8RBQ - chains E and D of the 7 polymer chains in the assembly; structure by electron microscopy, 3.32 A resolution.

[Chain E]
Protein: Ion-translocating oxidoreductase complex subunit E
From: Azotobacter vinelandii DJ
Notes: EC 7.-.-.-
UniProtKB: Q9F5Y1 (RNFE_AZOVD); residue numbers follow UniProt; this construct covers 1-238
Chain sequence (238 residues; numbered 1 to 238; the number before each row is that of its first residue):
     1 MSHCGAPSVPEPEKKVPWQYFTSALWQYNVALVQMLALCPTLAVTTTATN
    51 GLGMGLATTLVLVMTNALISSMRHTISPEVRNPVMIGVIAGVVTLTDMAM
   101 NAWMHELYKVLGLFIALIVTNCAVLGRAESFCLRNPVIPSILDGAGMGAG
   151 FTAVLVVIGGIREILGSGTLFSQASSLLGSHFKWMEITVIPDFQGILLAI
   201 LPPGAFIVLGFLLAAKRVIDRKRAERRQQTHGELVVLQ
Not modelled in the structure: 1-15, 229-238
Metal / ion sites: 2Fe-2S cluster Fe: C39, C122 (shared with 2 residues of chain A)
Residues lining bound ligands:
  - 2Fe-2S cluster (FES): A37, L38, C39, T120, N121, C122
  - phosphatidylethanolamine (PTY): I161, L165, I196, I207, V208, F211, L212, A215, V218, R221

[Chain D]
Protein: Ion-translocating oxidoreductase complex subunit D
From: Azotobacter vinelandii DJ
Notes: EC 7.-.-.-
UniProtKB: C1DMA5 (C1DMA5_AZOVD); residues 1-366 here = UniProt positions 1-366
Chain sequence (366 residues; row label = number of the first residue in the row):
     1 MSTISVAAGPFAHDRSSVNRIMLDVCLALTPATLFGLVMFGWPAINLWLV
    51 TCVSALAIEAACLRLLGQPMRRLLDGSALLTGWLLAISLPPWAPWWIGVG
   101 GSLFAIGIGKQLYGGIGQNPFNPAMLARVALLIAFPLQMTTWALPHPLFS
   151 SSAPGFFDSLAITFAGAPLADGMTGATALGNLKTELTLNRTAQEILEGGF
   201 STISALFGSTPGSLGETSELLLLVGGVWLVLRRIIHWEIPVAILASVFVM
   251 ATLAYLINPERYAGGLYQLTSGGLILCAFFIATDPVTSPISRVGRLIFGV
   301 GCGVLIYVIRTWGSFPEAAAFAVLFMNALTPLIDRYWRPRAYGRNVRGKP
   351 LVAAKWTSQVKEVDKV
Not modelled in the structure: 1-4, 169-212, 354-366
Residues lining bound ligands:
  - FMN (flavin mononucleotide): L132, I133, P136, F315
  - phosphatidylethanolamine (PTY), molecule 1: C62, L65, L66, L103, G107, I108, Q111, L112
  - phosphatidylethanolamine (PTY), molecule 2: L223, V227, V230, L231, W237, V241, L244, F248, L269, T270, F279
  - riboflavin (RBF): I21, M22, V25, S77, L80, T81, L84, K110, G115, I116, G117, N119, N122, P123, A124, I235, F280, I281, T283, D284, P285, V286

[How chain E and chain D interact]
Residue-residue contacts (6; chain E residue first):
  I196(E) - A134(D)  hydrophobic
  L197(E) - A134(D)
  L198(E) - I133(D)  hydrophobic
  L198(E) - A134(D)  hydrophobic
  L201(E) - I133(D)  hydrophobic
  F211(E) - L112(D)  hydrophobic
Other interface residues (no listed pair), chain E (6 interface residues in all): I207
Other interface residues (no listed pair), chain D (7 interface residues in all): F104, A130, F135, P136

[Overview]
The interface between chain E and chain D involves 6 residues on one side and 7 on the other. One
phosphatidylethanolamine molecule is bound between chain E and chain D. Chain E binds 2Fe-2S cluster. Ligands
of chain D: flavin mononucleotide, phosphatidylethanolamine and riboflavin.
Chain E is Ion-translocating oxidoreductase complex subunit E and chain D is Ion-translocating oxidoreductase
complex subunit D, both from Azotobacter vinelandii DJ; the structure, Cryo-EM structure of the
NADH:ferredoxin oxidoreductase RNF from Azotobacter vinelandii, dithionite reduced, was determined by electron
microscopy (same publication as 8RB8, 8RB9, 8RBM and 8AHX).
